PDB entry 6HIX | electron microscopy, 3.39 A resolution | chains AY and AA of the 91 polymer chains in the assembly

== Chain AY ==
Name: ul24m
Source organism: Trypanosoma brucei brucei
UniProt: C9ZK52 (C9ZK52_TRYB9); numbering as in UniProt (aligned over 1-378)
Chain sequence (378 residues; each row starts with the number of its first residue):
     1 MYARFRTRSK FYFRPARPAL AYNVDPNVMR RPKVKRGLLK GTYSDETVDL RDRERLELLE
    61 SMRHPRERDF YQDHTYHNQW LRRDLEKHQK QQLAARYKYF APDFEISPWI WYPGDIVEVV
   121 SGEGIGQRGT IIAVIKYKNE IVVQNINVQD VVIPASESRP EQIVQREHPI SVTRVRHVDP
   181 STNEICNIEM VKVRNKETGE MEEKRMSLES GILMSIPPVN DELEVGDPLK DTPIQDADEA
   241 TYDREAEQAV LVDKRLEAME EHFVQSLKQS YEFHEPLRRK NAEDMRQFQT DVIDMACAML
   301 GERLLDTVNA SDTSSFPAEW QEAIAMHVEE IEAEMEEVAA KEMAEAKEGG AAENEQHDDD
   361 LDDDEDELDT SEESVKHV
Unresolved in the structure: 341-378
Construct notes: conflict Glu345 (Val in C9ZK52)

== Chain AA ==
Molecule: 12S rRNA
Source organism: Trypanosoma brucei brucei
Sequence (1178 nucleotides; row label = number of the first residue in the row; note: 5 numbers in that range are skipped by the numbering (no residue carries them; nothing is unmodelled there); a row labelled like 455A-455E holds insertion residues (455A, then the next letters in order)):
     1 AUUUUACCAA UUAAGAAGAA UAUUAUAAUA AUGGGUGUCU UAUAUUUUAA AUAAAUAUUU
    61 AAAUUCCGUG UAGUAAAUUU AUUAUUUGUA UUAUUUAUAU AAUAGGUGUA UUAUAUUUAA
   121 AUUUUAAAUU UGUUGUUUUA UAUUUAGAUA CAUAUUUAUA GAUUAAUAUA UUUAAAUAAU
   181 AUUUUAAAAU UUAUUGAACU GUAAUUAUUA GUUUAAUAUU UUUAGUUUGA UGUUGAAAUA
   241 UUUAAUUAAA GAUGUUACAG UUGUUCUAUA UGUACCAAAU AAAUAUAGUA AGAUUAUUUU
   301 AGUUGAAUUA AUAAAUAAAU AUUUAUUUUU CUUUGUAAAU AUUAUGAACA AUUUAAAAAU
   361 UAAUCUGUUU AACUAAAAUG UUAUAUAUAA UAAUCUAAGU UAAUUUGAAU AUUAAAAGUA
   421 CAAGUAUAAU UUGUAAUUCU AAAGUAUA
   454 UU
455A-455E AAUGG
   456 UAUAUUUUUA GUAGGUAAAU GAAAAGUAUA AAUGGAUAUA ACUUAAUAUU UAAUAUUUGU
   516 UUAAUGAAAA GUAUUUUAUU AUUAUAUUGU AUAGUAUUAU UAUAGUGUAU AGUUUUUUAA
   576 AAAUAUAAAA AUAUUGUUAA UAAAAUUAUC GUAUUUUAAG UGCGUUAAUU AAAUGCGUUU
   636 AUCUAAGAUA AUUAUUUAAG AUUAUUCUUG UAAAUAUAUU UAAAUAUUAA UAAUUCUUAA
   696 AAUAAAGAAA CAUCCUCAAU UGCAAUAUUA UUGUAGCAUA GUAAUUUCUU AACUAAGUAU
   756 UUAAUUUUUC CAUAGAAAAU UUUUAAAUUA CAAGAAAGAA AAUAAAGUAU GAAUUAAUAU
   816 CAAAAUUUUA AUAAAAAUUA AAAAAUUAAA AUAGGGCAAG UCCUACUCUC CUUUACAAAA
   876 GAAACAUUAU GAUAUGUAAU UGUAUGUUUG AUUGGGGCAA UACUAUAUUU AUUUAUAUAG
   936 CAUAAGAACU AUAUUCUUUG AAAUUAUAAA AGGUUCGAGC AGGUUAACAA GCAUUAAAAA
   996 UAAAUGUGUU UCAUCGUCUA CUUAUUACCA UGAUUGAUUG UUCAUCAAAA UAGUAAUUCG
  1056 UUAGUUGGGU UAAAAUCGUU GUAAAGCAGA UUUGUUUAUA UAUUUAAUUU UUAUAAUUAA
  1116 UAAUAAUUAA UAUAAGUACG CAAGGAUUGA UUAUUGAAAA AAGAAAGAAG AAUAUAAUUU
  1176 AUA
Unresolved in the structure: 199-276, 304-316, 345-368, 455A-455E, 584-793, 849-874, 894-943, 956-1095, 1117-1155, 1177-1178
Construct notes: conflict A448 (U1811 in 343546), A622 (U1985 in 343546), A636 (G1999 in 343546), G702 (A2065 in 343546), C706 (U2069 in 343546), C743 (G2106 in 343546), G752 (A2115 in 343546), U757 (A2120 in 343546), U760 (G2123 in 343546), U762 (G2125 in 343546), G789 (C2152 in 343546), G793 (U2156 in 343546), A875 (G2238 in 343546), G876 (A2239 in 343546), A877 (G2240 in 343546)
Metal / ion sites: Mg2+ site 1 near A30 (its only coordinating residue here); Mg2+ site 2 near A140 (its only coordinating residue here); Mg2+ site 3 near A146 (its only coordinating residue here); Mg2+ site 4: U396, U438, C439; Mg2+ site 5: A411, U413, A414

== Chain AY / chain AA interface ==
Pairs across the interface - 81 pairs, chain AY then chain AA:
  Tyr2(AY) with A1160(AA), phosphate contact
  Arg4(AY) with G105(AA), base contact
  Arg6(AY) with C7(AA), phosphate contact; C8(AA), salt bridge to the phosphate; G106(AA), hydrogen bond to the base
  Arg8(AY) with U103(AA), salt bridge to the phosphate
  Ser9(AY) with A10(AA), hydrogen bond to the phosphate
  Lys10(AY) with U11(AA), base contact; U103(AA), salt bridge to the phosphate
  Phe11(AY) with U504(AA), phosphate contact
  Tyr12(AY) with A503(AA), sugar contact; U504(AA), hydrogen bond to the sugar
  Phe13(AY) with U11(AA), base contact; A142(AA), sugar contact; U143(AA), sugar contact; A503(AA), sugar contact
  Arg14(AY) with U12(AA), hydrogen bond to the base; A101(AA), hydrogen bond to the base; A503(AA), hydrogen bond to the sugar
  Pro15(AY) with A101(AA), hydrogen bond to the base; U143(AA), sugar contact
  Ala16(AY) with A101(AA), base contact
  Arg17(AY) with A14(AA), salt bridge to the phosphate; G15(AA), base contact; U98(AA), base contact; U100(AA), hydrogen bond to the sugar; A101(AA), hydrogen bond to the sugar
  Pro18(AY) with A14(AA), hydrogen bond to the base
  Ala19(AY) with A14(AA), base contact; U98(AA), base contact
  Leu20(AY) with A14(AA), base contact; A97(AA), sugar contact
  Tyr22(AY) with A19(AA), base contact; U96(AA), hydrogen bond to the phosphate; A97(AA), hydrogen bond to the phosphate
  Asn23(AY) with A19(AA), hydrogen bond to the base
  Asp25(AY) with A14(AA), sugar contact
  Arg30(AY) with U488(AA), base contact; G489(AA), salt bridge to the phosphate
  Arg31(AY) with A13(AA), hydrogen bond to the base; A14(AA), hydrogen bond to the sugar
  Val34(AY) with A13(AA), base contact
  Lys35(AY) with G15(AA), salt bridge to the phosphate
  Arg36(AY) with U12(AA), hydrogen bond to the phosphate; A13(AA), salt bridge to the phosphate; A14(AA), salt bridge to the phosphate; G15(AA), hydrogen bond to the phosphate
  Leu39(AY) with A13(AA), base contact
  Lys40(AY) with U12(AA), hydrogen bond to the base; A101(AA), phosphate contact; A102(AA), salt bridge to the phosphate; U103(AA), base contact
  Thr42(AY) with A102(AA), hydrogen bond to the phosphate
  Tyr43(AY) with A102(AA), hydrogen bond to the base
  His64(AY) with U803(AA), hydrogen bond to the base; A804(AA), hydrogen bond to the sugar
  Arg66(AY) with U513(AA), hydrogen bond to the sugar; G514(AA), salt bridge to the phosphate; U572(AA), hydrogen bond to the base
  Glu67(AY) with U805(AA), sugar contact
  Arg68(AY) with U512(AA), sugar contact; G514(AA), hydrogen bond to the base
  Phe70(AY) with U553(AA), base contact
  Tyr71(AY) with U552(AA), hydrogen bond to the phosphate; U553(AA), hydrogen bond to the phosphate
  His74(AY) with U553(AA), base contact
  Thr75(AY) with A548(AA), base contact
  Tyr76(AY) with A548(AA), base contact; A551(AA), sugar contact; U552(AA), sugar contact; U553(AA), phosphate contact
  Asn78(AY) with U527(AA), base contact
  Trp80(AY) with U529(AA), phosphate contact
  Lys87(AY) with A97(AA), hydrogen bond to the base
  His88(AY) with G18(AA), stacking on the base
  Gln91(AY) with A19(AA), hydrogen bond to the sugar; A97(AA), hydrogen bond to the base
  Gln92(AY) with G18(AA), hydrogen bond to the base
  Ala95(AY) with A17(AA), sugar contact
  Lys98(AY) with A17(AA), base contact
  Pro102(AY) with U21(AA), base contact
Also at the interface, not in a pair above, chain AY (53 interface residues in all): Met1, Ala21, Lys33, Gly41, Gln72, Ala94, Arg96
Also at the interface, not in a pair above, chain AA (47 interface residues in all): A16, U95, U502, U505, A528, A1161

== Summary ==
53 residues of chain AY face 47 of chain AA across their interface; the contacts include 31 hydrogen bonds, 10
salt bridges and 1 aromatic stacking contact. Among the polar pairs are Arg6(AY)-G106(AA), Arg14(AY)-U12(AA)
and Arg14(AY)-A101(AA).
Here chain AY is ul24m and chain AA is 12S rRNA, both from Trypanosoma brucei brucei. Entry 6HIX (Cryo-EM
structure of the Trypanosoma brucei mitochondrial ribosome - This entry contains the large mitoribosomal
subunit) was determined by electron microscopy (same publication as 6HIV, 6HIW, 6HIY and 6HIZ).
